7CJ6 - chains A and B; structure by X-ray diffraction, 1.80 A resolution.

Chain A (and B):
Protein: Epimerase
Organism: Methylomonas sp. DH-1
Notes: chain B of this document is another copy of the same molecule, construct and numbering; everything in this record applies to it too
UniProt: A0A172U6X0 (A0A172U6X0_9GAMM); residue numbers follow UniProt; this construct covers 1-286
Amino-acid sequence (294 residues; row label = number of the first residue in the row):
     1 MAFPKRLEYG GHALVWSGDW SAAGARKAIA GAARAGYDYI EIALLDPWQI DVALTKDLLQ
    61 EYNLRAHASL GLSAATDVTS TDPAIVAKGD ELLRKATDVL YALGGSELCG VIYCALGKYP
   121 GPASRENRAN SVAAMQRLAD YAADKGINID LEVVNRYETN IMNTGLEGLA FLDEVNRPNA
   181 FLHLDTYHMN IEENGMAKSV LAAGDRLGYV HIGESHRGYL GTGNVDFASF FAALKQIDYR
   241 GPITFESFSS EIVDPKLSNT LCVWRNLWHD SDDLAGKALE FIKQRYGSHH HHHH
Not modelled in the structure: 1, 288-294
Differences from the reference sequence: expression tag (287-294)
Curated features (UniProtKB/Swiss-Prot):
  - active site (Proton donor/acceptor): E152, E246
  - binding site (D-allulose): H12, S69, E152, E158, H188, H211, R217, E246
  - binding site (D-fructose): H12, S69, E152, E158, H188, H211, R217, E246
  - binding site (Mn(2+)): E152, D185, H211, E246
  - mutagenesis: Y9 (Y9I: Affects thermal stability. Slight increase of the activity with D-allulose as substrate; when associated with F-37 and L-286), Y37 (Y37F: Affects thermal stability. Slight increase of the activity with D-allulose as substrate; when associated with Y-9 and L-286), Y286 (Y286L: Affects thermal stability. Slight increase of the activity with D-allulose as substrate; when associated with Y-9 and F-37)
Metal / ion sites: Mn2+: E152, D185, H211, E246 (together with D-psicose)
Small-molecule neighbours: D-psicose (PSJ): H12, E41, A43, L45, S69, L70, G110, V111, L116, E152, V154, E158, D185, H188, H211, R217, E246, L257, L261
Reported in the primary citation:
  - binding site for D-psicose: L45, S69, V111, L116, H188, E246, L257
  - catalytic residues: E152
  - catalytic residues: E246 (proposed by the authors, not directly observed)

Chain A / chain B interface:
Contacting residue pairs (70):
  K118(A) - K118(B)
  K118(A) - T260(B)  hydrogen bond (side chain-backbone)
  K118(A) - C262(B)
  Y119(A) - W264(B)
  P120(A) - N259(B)  hydrogen bond (backbone-side chain)
  G121(A) - N259(B)
  G121(A) - W264(B)
  P122(A) - N259(B)
  P122(A) - W264(B)
  N155(A) - Y157(B)  hydrogen bond
  R156(A) - Y187(B)
  R156(A) - H216(B)  hydrogen bond (side chain-backbone)
  R156(A) - R217(B)
  R156(A) - L261(B)
  R156(A) - C262(B)
  R156(A) - W264(B)  hydrogen bond (backbone-side chain)
  Y157(A) - N155(B)  hydrogen bond
  Y157(A) - Y157(B)  hydrophobic
  Y157(A) - E158(B)  hydrogen bond
  Y157(A) - Y187(B)  hydrogen bond
  Y157(A) - C262(B)  hydrophobic
  E158(A) - Y157(B)  hydrogen bond
  T159(A) - W264(B)  hydrogen bond (backbone-side chain)
  N160(A) - W264(B)
  N163(A) - W264(B)
  T164(A) - R265(B)
  E167(A) - R265(B)
  Y187(A) - R156(B)
  Y187(A) - Y157(B)  hydrogen bond
  M189(A) - N224(B)  hydrogen bond (backbone-side chain)
  N190(A) - N190(B)  hydrogen bond (side chain-backbone)
  N190(A) - S215(B)
  N190(A) - N224(B)  hydrogen bond (backbone-side chain)
  I191(A) - I191(B)  hydrophobic
  I191(A) - S215(B)
  I191(A) - H216(B)  hydrogen bond (backbone-backbone)
  E192(A) - H216(B)
  E192(A) - R265(B)  salt bridge
  E193(A) - N224(B)  hydrogen bond (backbone-side chain)
  N194(A) - H216(B)  hydrogen bond
  N194(A) - T222(B)  hydrogen bond (side chain-backbone)
  G195(A) - N224(B)  hydrogen bond (backbone-side chain)
  S215(A) - N190(B)
  S215(A) - I191(B)
  H216(A) - R156(B)  hydrogen bond (backbone-side chain)
  H216(A) - I191(B)  hydrogen bond (backbone-backbone)
  H216(A) - E192(B)
  H216(A) - N194(B)  hydrogen bond
  R217(A) - R156(B)
  T222(A) - N194(B)
  N224(A) - M189(B)  hydrogen bond (side chain-backbone)
  N224(A) - N190(B)  hydrogen bond (side chain-backbone)
  N224(A) - E193(B)  hydrogen bond (side chain-backbone)
  N224(A) - G195(B)  hydrogen bond (side chain-backbone)
  N259(A) - K118(B)  hydrogen bond (backbone-side chain)
  N259(A) - P120(B)  hydrogen bond (side chain-backbone)
  L261(A) - R156(B)
  C262(A) - K118(B)
  C262(A) - R156(B)
  C262(A) - Y157(B)  hydrophobic
  W264(A) - Y119(B)
  W264(A) - G121(B)
  W264(A) - P122(B)
  W264(A) - R156(B)  hydrogen bond (side chain-backbone)
  W264(A) - T159(B)  hydrogen bond (side chain-backbone)
  W264(A) - N160(B)
  W264(A) - N163(B)
  R265(A) - T164(B)
  R265(A) - E167(B)
  R265(A) - E192(B)  salt bridge
Also at the interface, not in a pair above, chain A (36 interface residues in all): M196, G223, T260, L267
Also at the interface, not in a pair above, chain B (35 interface residues in all): M196, G223

In short:
36 residues of chain A and 35 residues of chain B are in contact; the contacts include 30 hydrogen bonds and 2
salt bridges. Polar contacts include E192(A)-R265(B), K118(A)-T260(B) and P120(A)-N259(B). Bound to chain A:
D-psicose. From the paper: catalytic residues E152(A) and E246(A); a binding site for D-psicose at L45(A),
S69(A) and V111(A) among others.
Both chains are Epimerase (Methylomonas sp. DH-1). Entry 7CJ6 (Crystal structure of homo dimeric D-allulose
3-epimerase from Methylomonas sp. in complex with D-allulose) was determined by X-ray diffraction (same
publication as 7CJ5, 7CJ4, 7CJ7, 7CJ8 and 7CJ9).
